PDB entry 8ATI | X-ray diffraction, 2.60 A resolution | chains A and a

== Chain A ==
Molecule: Isoform 2 of C-terminal-binding protein 2
Source organism: Homo sapiens
UniProtKB: P56545-2 (CTBP2_HUMAN); residues 31-364 here correspond to UniProt positions 571-904 (UniProt number = residue number + 540)
Amino-acid sequence (353 residues; numbered 12 to 364; the number before each row is that of its first residue):
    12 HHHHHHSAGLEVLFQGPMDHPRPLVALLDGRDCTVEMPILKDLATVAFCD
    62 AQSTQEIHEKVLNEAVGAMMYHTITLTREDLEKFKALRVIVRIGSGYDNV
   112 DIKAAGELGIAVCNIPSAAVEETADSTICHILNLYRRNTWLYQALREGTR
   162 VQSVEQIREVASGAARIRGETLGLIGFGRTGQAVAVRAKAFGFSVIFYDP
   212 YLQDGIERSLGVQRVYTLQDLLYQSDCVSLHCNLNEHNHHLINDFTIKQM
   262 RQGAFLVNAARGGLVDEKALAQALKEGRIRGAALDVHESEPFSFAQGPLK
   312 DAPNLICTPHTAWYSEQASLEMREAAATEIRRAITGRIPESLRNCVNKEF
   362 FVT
Unresolved in the structure: 12-32, 363-364
Sequence notes: expression tag (12-30)
Small-molecule neighbours: NAD (nicotinamide-adenine-dinucleotide): Ser-106, Gly-107, Asp-109, Pro-127, Thr-134, Ile-186, Gly-187, Phe-188, Gly-189, Arg-190, Thr-191, Gly-192, Tyr-209, Asp-210, Pro-211, Tyr-212, Leu-213, His-242, Cys-243, Asn-244, Asn-246, Asn-249, Ala-270, Ala-271, Arg-272, Asp-296, Val-297, His-321, Ala-323, Trp-324

== Chain a ==
Molecule: Retinoic acid-induced protein 2
Source organism: Homo sapiens
UniProtKB: Q9Y5P3 (RAI2_HUMAN); numbering as in UniProt (aligned over 303-465)
Amino-acid sequence (243 residues; numbered 223 to 465; the number before each row is that of its first residue):
   223 HHHHHHPMKQYKLILNGKTLKGETTTEAVDAATAEKVFKQYANDNGVDGE
   273 WTYDDATKTFTVTEGSGSGSENLYFQGAMDSRHTVIKMGSENEALDLSMK
   323 SVPWLKAGEVSPPIFQEDAALDAAVAAHRKSEPPPETLYDSGASVDSSGH
   373 TVMEKLPSGMEISFAPATSHEAPAMMDSHISSSDAATEMLSQPNHPSGEV
   423 KAENNIEMVGESQAAKVIVSVEDAVPTIFCGKIKGLSGVSTKN
Unresolved in the structure: 223-314, 322-465
Sequence notes: expression tag (223-302); conflict Ala-345 (Leu in Q9Y5P3), Ala-346 (Ser in Q9Y5P3)

== Chain A / chain a interface ==
Contacting residue pairs - 20 pairs, chain A then chain a:
  Cys-44(A) / Ala-316(a)  hydrophobic
  Met-48(A) / Glu-315(a)
  Met-48(A) / Ala-316(a)  hydrophobic
  Val-57(A) / Ala-316(a)
  Val-57(A) / Leu-317(a)  hydrogen bond (backbone-backbone)
  Ala-58(A) / Leu-317(a)
  Ala-58(A) / Leu-319(a)  hydrophobic
  Phe-59(A) / Ala-316(a)  hydrophobic
  Phe-59(A) / Leu-317(a)  hydrogen bond (backbone-backbone)
  Phe-59(A) / Asp-318(a)
  Phe-59(A) / Leu-319(a)  hydrogen bond (backbone-backbone)
  Phe-59(A) / Ser-320(a)
  Cys-60(A) / Leu-319(a)
  Cys-60(A) / Ser-320(a)
  Glu-67(A) / Met-321(a)
  Ile-68(A) / Met-321(a)
  His-69(A) / Leu-319(a)
  His-69(A) / Met-321(a)
  Lys-71(A) / Leu-319(a)
  Val-72(A) / Leu-319(a)  hydrophobic
Other interface residues (no listed pair), chain A (14 interface residues in all): Leu-35, Arg-42, Asp-61

== In short ==
14 residues of chain A face 7 of chain a across their interface; the contacts include 3 hydrogen bonds. The
backbones hydrogen-bond at Val-57(A)/Leu-317(a), Phe-59(A)/Leu-317(a) and Phe-59(A)/Leu-319(a). Bound to chain
A: NAD.
Chain A is Isoform 2 of C-terminal-binding protein 2 and chain a is Retinoic acid-induced protein 2, both from
Homo sapiens; the structure, Human CtBP2(31-364) in complex with RAI2 peptide(315-322), was determined by
X-ray diffraction.
